PDB entry 5JVL | X-ray diffraction, 2.90 A resolution | chains A and D

[Chain A (and D)]
Name: Pyruvate, phosphate dikinase, chloroplastic
From: Flaveria trinervia
Notes: EC 2.7.9.1; chain D of this document is another copy of the same molecule, construct and numbering; everything in this record applies to it too
UniProtKB: P22221 (PPDK_FLATR); residues 1-874 here correspond to UniProt positions 80-953 (UniProt number = residue number + 79)
Amino-acid sequence (874 residues; row label = number of the first residue in the row):
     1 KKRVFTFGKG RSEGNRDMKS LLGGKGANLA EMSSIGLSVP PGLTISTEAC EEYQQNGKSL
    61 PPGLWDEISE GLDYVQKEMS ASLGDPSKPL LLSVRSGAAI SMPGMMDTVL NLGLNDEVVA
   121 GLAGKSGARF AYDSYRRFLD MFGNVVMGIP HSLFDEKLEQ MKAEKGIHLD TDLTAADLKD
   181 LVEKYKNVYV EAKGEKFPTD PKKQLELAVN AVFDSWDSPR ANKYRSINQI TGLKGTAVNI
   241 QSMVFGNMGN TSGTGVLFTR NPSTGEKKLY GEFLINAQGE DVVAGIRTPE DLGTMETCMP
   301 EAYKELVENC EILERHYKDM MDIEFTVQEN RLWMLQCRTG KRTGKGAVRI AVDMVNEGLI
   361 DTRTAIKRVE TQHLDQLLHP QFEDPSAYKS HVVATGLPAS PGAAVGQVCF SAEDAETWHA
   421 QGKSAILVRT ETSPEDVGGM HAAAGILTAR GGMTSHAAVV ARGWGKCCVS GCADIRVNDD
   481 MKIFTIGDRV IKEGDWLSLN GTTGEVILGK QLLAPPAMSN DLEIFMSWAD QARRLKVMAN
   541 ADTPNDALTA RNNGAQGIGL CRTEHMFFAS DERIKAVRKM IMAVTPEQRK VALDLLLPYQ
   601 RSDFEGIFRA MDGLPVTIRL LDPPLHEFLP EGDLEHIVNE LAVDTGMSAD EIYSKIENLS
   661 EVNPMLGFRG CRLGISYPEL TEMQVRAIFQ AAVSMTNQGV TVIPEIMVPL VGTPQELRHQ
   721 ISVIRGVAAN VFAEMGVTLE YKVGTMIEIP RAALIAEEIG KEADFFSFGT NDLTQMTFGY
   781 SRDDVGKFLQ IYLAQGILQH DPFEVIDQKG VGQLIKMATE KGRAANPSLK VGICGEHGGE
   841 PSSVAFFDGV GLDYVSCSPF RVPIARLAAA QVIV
Ion coordination: Mg2+ site 1: Glu324, Gln336 (together with 6NQ); Mg2+ site 2: Glu748, Asp772 (together with phosphoenolpyruvate)
Small-molecule neighbours:
  - 6NQ (2'-Bromo-2'-deoxyadenosine 5'-[beta,gamma-imide]triphosphoric acid): Lys25, Ser93, Arg95, Ser96, Thr108, Leu110, Gln241, Ser242, Met243, Val244, Thr254, Gly279, Glu324, Thr326, Leu335, Gln336, Arg338
  - phosphoenolpyruvate (PEP): Leu560, Arg562, Glu564, Arg619, Asp622, Arg669, Met746, Glu748, Gly769, Thr770, Asn771, Asp772, Arg782, Cys834, Gly835
Swiss-Prot annotation at these positions:
  - active site: His456 (Tele-phosphohistidine intermediate), Cys834 (Proton donor)
  - binding site (substrate): Arg562, Arg619, Glu748, Gly769, Thr770, Asn771, Asp772
  - binding site (Mg(2+)): Glu748, Asp772
  - modified residue: Thr454 (Phosphothreonine)
From the paper describing this entry:
  - catalytic residues: His456
  - binding site for phosphoenolpyruvate: His456
  - post-translational modification sites: His456 (from molecular simulation)

[Interface between chain A and chain D]
Contacting residue pairs (101):
  Arg450(A) - Glu657(D)  salt bridge
  Ser654(A) - Arg476(D)  hydrogen bond (backbone-side chain)
  Glu657(A) - Thr430(D)
  Glu657(A) - Arg450(D)  salt bridge
  Asn658(A) - Ala473(D)
  Asn658(A) - Arg476(D)
  Asn658(A) - Lys787(D)  hydrogen bond (backbone-side chain)
  Ser660(A) - Lys787(D)
  Glu661(A) - Asp784(D)
  Glu661(A) - Lys787(D)
  Val662(A) - Val662(D)
  Val662(A) - Pro664(D)
  Val662(A) - Asp783(D)
  Val662(A) - Asp784(D)  hydrogen bond (backbone-side chain)
  Asn663(A) - Asn663(D)
  Asn663(A) - Pro664(D)
  Asn663(A) - Met665(D)  hydrogen bond (side chain-backbone)
  Asn663(A) - Ser781(D)  hydrogen bond
  Asn663(A) - Asp783(D)  hydrogen bond
  Asn663(A) - Asp784(D)  hydrogen bond (backbone-side chain)
  Pro664(A) - Val662(D)
  Pro664(A) - Asn663(D)
  Met665(A) - Asn663(D)  hydrogen bond (backbone-side chain)
  Leu666(A) - Leu666(D)  hydrophobic
  Leu666(A) - Gln775(D)
  Leu666(A) - Gly779(D)
  Leu666(A) - Tyr780(D)
  Leu666(A) - Ser781(D)  hydrogen bond (backbone-backbone)
  Gly667(A) - Phe788(D)
  Phe668(A) - Phe788(D)  hydrophobic
  Cys671(A) - Tyr792(D)
  Arg672(A) - Phe778(D)  hydrogen bond (side chain-backbone)
  Arg672(A) - Gly779(D)  hydrogen bond (side chain-backbone)
  Arg672(A) - Tyr780(D)
  Arg672(A) - Phe788(D)
  Arg672(A) - Tyr792(D)
  Ile675(A) - Tyr792(D)
  Ile675(A) - Ile797(D)  hydrophobic
  Thr713(A) - Ile797(D)
  Gln715(A) - Gly796(D)
  Gln715(A) - Ile797(D)
  Glu716(A) - Tyr792(D)  hydrogen bond
  Glu716(A) - Ile797(D)
  His719(A) - Gln795(D)
  Ile749(A) - Thr777(D)
  Ile749(A) - Phe778(D)
  Pro750(A) - Met776(D)
  Pro750(A) - Thr777(D)
  Arg751(A) - Thr777(D)  hydrogen bond (backbone-backbone)
  Arg751(A) - Phe778(D)
  Arg751(A) - Asp807(D)  salt bridge
  Leu754(A) - Thr777(D)
  Leu754(A) - Gly810(D)
  Leu754(A) - Gln813(D)  hydrogen bond (backbone-side chain)
  Leu754(A) - Leu814(D)  hydrophobic
  Ile755(A) - Lys809(D)
  Glu758(A) - Lys809(D)  salt bridge
  Gln775(A) - Leu666(D)
  Met776(A) - Pro750(D)
  Met776(A) - Met776(D)
  Thr777(A) - Ile749(D)
  Thr777(A) - Pro750(D)
  Thr777(A) - Arg751(D)  hydrogen bond (backbone-backbone)
  Thr777(A) - Leu754(D)
  Phe778(A) - Arg672(D)  hydrogen bond (backbone-side chain)
  Phe778(A) - Ile749(D)
  Phe778(A) - Arg751(D)
  Gly779(A) - Leu666(D)
  Gly779(A) - Arg672(D)  hydrogen bond (backbone-side chain)
  Tyr780(A) - Leu666(D)
  Tyr780(A) - Arg672(D)
  Ser781(A) - Asn663(D)  hydrogen bond
  Ser781(A) - Leu666(D)  hydrogen bond (backbone-backbone)
  Asp783(A) - Val662(D)
  Asp783(A) - Asn663(D)
  Asp784(A) - Glu661(D)
  Asp784(A) - Val662(D)  hydrogen bond (side chain-backbone)
  Asp784(A) - Asn663(D)  hydrogen bond (side chain-backbone)
  Lys787(A) - Asn658(D)  hydrogen bond (side chain-backbone)
  Lys787(A) - Ser660(D)
  Lys787(A) - Glu661(D)
  Lys787(A) - Phe668(D)
  Phe788(A) - Gly667(D)
  Phe788(A) - Phe668(D)  hydrophobic
  Phe788(A) - Arg672(D)
  Tyr792(A) - Cys671(D)
  Tyr792(A) - Arg672(D)
  Tyr792(A) - Ile675(D)
  Tyr792(A) - Glu716(D)  hydrogen bond
  Gln795(A) - His719(D)
  Gly796(A) - Gln715(D)
  Ile797(A) - Ile675(D)  hydrophobic
  Ile797(A) - Thr713(D)
  Ile797(A) - Gln715(D)
  Ile797(A) - Glu716(D)
  Asp807(A) - Arg751(D)  salt bridge
  Lys809(A) - Ile755(D)
  Lys809(A) - Glu758(D)  salt bridge
  Gly810(A) - Leu754(D)
  Gln813(A) - Leu754(D)  hydrogen bond (side chain-backbone)
  Leu814(A) - Leu754(D)  hydrophobic
Other interface residues (no listed pair), chain A (51 interface residues in all): Leu659, Ser676, Ile791, Met817, Lys821
Other interface residues (no listed pair), chain D (53 interface residues in all): Leu659, Ser676, Ile791, Met817, Lys821

[Summary]
51 residues of chain A and 53 residues of chain D are in contact, with 24 hydrogen bonds and 6 salt bridges.
Polar pairs include Arg450(A)-Glu657(D), Arg751(A)-Asp807(D) and Glu758(A)-Lys809(D). Chain A binds compound
6NQ and phosphoenolpyruvate. From the paper: the catalytic residue His456(A); a binding site for
phosphoenolpyruvate at His456(A).
Both chains are Pyruvate, phosphate dikinase, chloroplastic (Flaveria trinervia). Entry 5JVL (C4-type pyruvate
phospate dikinase: nucleotide binding domain with bound ATP analogue) was determined by X-ray diffraction,
deposited together with 5JVJ and 5JVN.
